PDB entry 6BLO | X-ray diffraction, 3.40 A resolution | chains C and K of the 12 polymer chains in the assembly

Chain C:
Molecule: DNA-directed RNA polymerase II subunit RPB3
Source organism: Saccharomyces cerevisiae (strain ATCC 204508 / S288c)
UniProtKB: P16370 (RPB3_YEAST); residue numbers follow UniProt; this construct covers 1-318
Amino-acid sequence (318 residues; each row starts with the number of its first residue):
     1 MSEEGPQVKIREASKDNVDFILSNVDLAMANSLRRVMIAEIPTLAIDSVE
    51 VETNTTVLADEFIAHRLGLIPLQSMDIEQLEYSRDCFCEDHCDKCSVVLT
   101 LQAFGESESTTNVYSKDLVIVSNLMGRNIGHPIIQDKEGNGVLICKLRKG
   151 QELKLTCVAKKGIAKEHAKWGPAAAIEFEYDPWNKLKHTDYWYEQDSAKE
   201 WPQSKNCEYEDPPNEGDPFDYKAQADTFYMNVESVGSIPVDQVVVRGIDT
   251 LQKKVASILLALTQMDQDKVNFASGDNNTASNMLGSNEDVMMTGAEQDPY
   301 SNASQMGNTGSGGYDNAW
Unresolved in the structure: 1-2, 269-318
Bound ions: Zn2+: Cys-86, Cys-88, Cys-92, Cys-95
UniProt features mapped onto this chain:
  - binding site (Zn(2+)): Cys-86, Cys-88, Cys-92, Cys-95
  - modified residue: Ser-2 (N-acetylserine)
  - natural variant: Ala-30 (A30D: In mutant RPB3-1)
  - mutagenesis: Lys-9 (K9E: Transcript termination readthrough)

Chain K:
Molecule: DNA-directed RNA polymerase II subunit RPB11
Source organism: Saccharomyces cerevisiae (strain ATCC 204508 / S288c)
UniProtKB: P38902 (RPB11_YEAST); numbering as in UniProt (aligned over 1-120)
Amino-acid sequence (120 residues; each row starts with the number of its first residue):
     1 MNAPDRFELFLLGEGESKLKIDPDTKAPNAVVITFEKEDHTLGNLIRAEL
    51 LNDRKVLFAAYKVEHPFFARFKLRIQTTEGYDPKDALKNACNSIINKLGA
   101 LKTNFETEWNLQTLAADDAF
Unresolved in the structure: 115-120
UniProt features mapped onto this chain:
  - mutagenesis: Glu-108 (E108G/V: Transcript termination readthrough; E108K: Transcript termination readthrough. Lethal), Leu-111 (L111P: Transcript termination readthrough), Leu-114 (L114P: Transcript termination readthrough)

How chain C and chain K interact:
Pairs across the interface - 72 pairs, chain C then chain K:
  Glu-3(C) with Thr-103(K); Asn-104(K)
  Glu-4(C) with Ala-100(K)
  Pro-6(C) with Lys-97(K); Leu-101(K), hydrophobic; Asn-104(K)
  Gln-7(C) with Asn-104(K)
  Val-8(C) with Leu-101(K), hydrophobic; Phe-105(K), hydrophobic; Glu-108(K)
  Ile-10(C) with Phe-105(K), hydrophobic; Glu-108(K), hydrogen bond (backbone-side chain); Gln-112(K)
  Ala-13(C) with Gln-112(K); Thr-113(K); Leu-114(K)
  Ser-14(C) with Leu-114(K)
  Val-18(C) with Trp-109(K), hydrophobic
  Leu-22(C) with Leu-101(K), hydrophobic
  Asp-26(C) with Ala-48(K)
  Ala-28(C) with Asn-44(K); Leu-45(K), hydrophobic; Ala-48(K), hydrophobic
  Met-29(C) with Leu-45(K), hydrophobic; Lys-97(K); Leu-98(K), hydrophobic
  Asn-31(C) with Asn-44(K)
  Ser-32(C) with Thr-41(K), hydrogen bond (side chain-backbone); Leu-45(K)
  Arg-35(C) with Asp-39(K), salt bridge; His-40(K); Thr-41(K), hydrogen bond
  Val-36(C) with Thr-41(K)
  Arg-84(C) with Phe-10(K); Leu-11(K)
  Ile-163(C) with Phe-10(K), hydrophobic
  Lys-165(C) with Arg-6(K), hydrogen bond (backbone-side chain); Leu-9(K), hydrogen bond (side chain-backbone); Asp-39(K), salt bridge
  Glu-166(C) with Arg-6(K), hydrogen bond (backbone-side chain); Phe-10(K)
  His-167(C) with Arg-6(K)
  Asp-241(C) with Trp-109(K), hydrogen bond
  Val-244(C) with Phe-105(K), hydrophobic
  Ile-248(C) with Leu-98(K); Leu-101(K), hydrophobic; Lys-102(K)
  Asp-249(C) with Lys-102(K), salt bridge
  Leu-251(C) with Leu-45(K), hydrophobic; Leu-98(K), hydrophobic
  Gln-252(C) with Ile-95(K); Leu-98(K); Lys-102(K)
  Lys-254(C) with Glu-38(K), salt bridge
  Val-255(C) with Leu-42(K), hydrophobic; Cys-91(K); Ile-94(K), hydrophobic; Ile-95(K), hydrophobic
  Ile-258(C) with Lys-18(K); Leu-19(K); Phe-35(K), hydrophobic; Leu-42(K), hydrophobic; Cys-91(K), hydrophobic
  Leu-259(C) with Lys-88(K); Cys-91(K), hydrophobic; Asn-92(K)
  Ala-261(C) with Leu-19(K), hydrophobic
  Leu-262(C) with Leu-19(K), hydrophobic; Leu-87(K), hydrophobic; Lys-88(K)
  Met-265(C) with Leu-19(K); Ile-21(K), hydrophobic
Interface residues without a listed pair, chain C (41 interface residues in all): Lys-9, Phe-20, Glu-40, Val-240, Val-245, Ala-256
Interface residues without a listed pair, chain K (39 interface residues in all): Phe-7, Lys-84, Gly-99, Glu-106

Summary:
Chain C and chain K form an interface of 41 and 39 residues respectively, with 7 hydrogen bonds and 4 salt
bridges. Polar contacts include Arg-35(C)/Asp-39(K), Lys-165(C)/Asp-39(K) and Asp-249(C)/Lys-102(K).
Chain C is DNA-directed RNA polymerase II subunit RPB3 and chain K is DNA-directed RNA polymerase II subunit
RPB11, both from Saccharomyces cerevisiae (strain ATCC 204508 / S288c); the structure, Pol II elongation
complex with an abasic lesion at i+1 position, was determined by X-ray diffraction (same publication as 6BLP,
6BM2, 6BM4 and 6BQF).
